8OZB - chains E and F of the 4 polymer chains in the assembly; structure by X-ray diffraction, 2.09 A resolution.

# Chain E (and F)
Protein: Nucleoporin NUP35
Source organism: Homo sapiens
Notes: chain F of this document is another copy of the same molecule, construct and numbering; everything in this record applies to it too
UniProt: Q8NFH5 (NUP35_HUMAN); residue numbers follow UniProt; this construct covers 173-248
Sequence (76 residues; each row starts with the number of its first residue):
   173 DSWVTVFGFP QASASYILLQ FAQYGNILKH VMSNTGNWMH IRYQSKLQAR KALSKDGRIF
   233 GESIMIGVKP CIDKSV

# Interface between chain E and chain F
Contacting residue pairs (29; chain E residue first):
  Phe179(E) - Gly229(F)
  Phe179(E) - Met237(F)  hydrophobic
  Phe179(E) - Ile238(F)
  Phe179(E) - Gly239(F)
  Gly180(E) - Gly180(F)
  Gly180(E) - Asn209(F)  hydrogen bond (backbone-side chain)
  Thr207(E) - Ser235(F)
  Gly208(E) - Ser235(F)
  Asn209(E) - Gly180(F)  hydrogen bond (side chain-backbone)
  Asn209(E) - Ser235(F)  hydrogen bond (backbone-backbone)
  Asn209(E) - Ile236(F)
  Asn209(E) - Met237(F)  hydrogen bond (side chain-backbone)
  Trp210(E) - Ser235(F)
  Trp210(E) - Met237(F)  hydrophobic
  Gly229(E) - Phe179(F)
  Gly229(E) - Lys241(F)  hydrogen bond (backbone-side chain)
  Ser235(E) - Thr207(F)
  Ser235(E) - Gly208(F)
  Ser235(E) - Asn209(F)  hydrogen bond (backbone-backbone)
  Ser235(E) - Trp210(F)
  Ile236(E) - Asn209(F)
  Met237(E) - Phe179(F)  hydrophobic
  Met237(E) - Asn209(F)  hydrogen bond (backbone-side chain)
  Met237(E) - Trp210(F)  hydrophobic
  Met237(E) - Lys241(F)
  Ile238(E) - Phe179(F)
  Gly239(E) - Phe179(F)
  Lys241(E) - Gly229(F)  hydrogen bond (side chain-backbone)
  Lys241(E) - Met237(F)
Other interface residues (no listed pair), chain E (18 interface residues in all): Thr177, Phe181, Asp228, Ile231, Glu234
Other interface residues (no listed pair), chain F (18 interface residues in all): Thr177, Phe181, Asp228, Ile231, Glu234

# Overview
The chain E/chain F interface involves 18 residues from each chain; the contacts include 8 hydrogen bonds.
Polar pairs include Gly180(E)-Asn209(F), Asn209(E)-Met237(F) and Gly229(E)-Lys241(F).
Both chains are Nucleoporin NUP35 (Homo sapiens). Entry 8OZB (Crystal structure of Nup35-Nb complex) was
determined by X-ray diffraction, deposited together with 8CDS, 8CDT, 7ZOX, 7NQA and 7NOW.
